Entry 4RU9 (X-ray diffraction, 2.65 A resolution); this record covers chains A and T of the 3 polymer chains in the assembly.

== Chain A ==
Protein: DNA polymerase eta
From: Homo sapiens
Notes: EC 2.7.7.7
Reference sequence: Q9Y253 (POLH_HUMAN); residues 1-432 here = UniProt positions 1-432
Chain sequence (432 residues; numbered 1 to 432; the number before each row is that of its first residue):
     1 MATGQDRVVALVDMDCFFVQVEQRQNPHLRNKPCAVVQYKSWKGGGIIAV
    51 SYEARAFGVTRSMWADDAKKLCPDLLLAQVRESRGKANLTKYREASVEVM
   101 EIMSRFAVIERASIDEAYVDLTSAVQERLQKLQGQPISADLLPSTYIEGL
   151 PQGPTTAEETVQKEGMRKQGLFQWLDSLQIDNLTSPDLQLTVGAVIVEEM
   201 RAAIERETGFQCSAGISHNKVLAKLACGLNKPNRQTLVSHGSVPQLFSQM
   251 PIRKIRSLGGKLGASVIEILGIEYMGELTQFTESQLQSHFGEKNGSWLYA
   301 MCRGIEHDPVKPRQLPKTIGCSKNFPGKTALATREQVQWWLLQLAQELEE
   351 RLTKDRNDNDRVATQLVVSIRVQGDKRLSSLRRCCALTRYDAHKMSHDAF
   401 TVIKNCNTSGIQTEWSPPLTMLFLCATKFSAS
Disordered / not traced: 155-159
Metal / ion sites: Mg2+ site 1: Asp13, Met14, Asp115 (together with 0KX); Mg2+ site 2: Asp13, Asp115, Glu116 (together with 0KX) (shared with 1 residue of chain P)
Small-molecule neighbours: 0KX (2'-deoxy-5'-O-[(R)-hydroxy{[(R)-hydroxy(phosphonooxy)phosphoryl]amino}phosphoryl]cytidine): Asp13, Met14, Asp15, Cys16, Phe17, Phe18, Ile48, Ala49, Tyr52, Arg55, Arg61, Ile114, Asp115, Glu116, Lys231
UniProt features mapped onto this chain:
  - binding site (Mg(2+)): Asp13, Met14, Asp115, Glu116
  - binding site (Mn(2+)): Asp13, Met14, Asp115, Glu116
  - binding site (a 2'-deoxyribonucleoside 5'-triphosphate): Arg61
Reported in the primary citation:
  - binding site for Nucleic acids Template: CAT(MF7)ATGACGCT (chain T): Gln38
  - binding site for 0KX: Arg61

== Chain T ==
Molecule: Nucleic acids Template: CAT(MF7)ATGACGCT
Sequence (12 nucleotides; each row starts with the number of its first residue):
     1 CATXATGACGCT
Modified positions: MF7 (N-{2-amino-5-[formyl(methyl)amino]-6-hydroxypyrimidin-4-yl}-2-deoxy-5-O-phosphono-beta-D-erythro-pentofuranosylamine) at position 4

== Interface between chain A and chain T ==
Residue-residue contacts (44; chain A residue first):
  Gln38(A) - MF7_4(T)
  Gln38(A) - DA5(T)  sugar contact
  Tyr39(A) - MF7_4(T)
  Tyr39(A) - DA5(T)  hydrogen bond to the phosphate
  Trp42(A) - DA2(T)  stacking on the base
  Gly46(A) - DT3(T)  base contact
  Ile47(A) - DT3(T)  base contact
  Ile48(A) - DT3(T)  base contact
  Ile48(A) - MF7_4(T)
  Arg61(A) - DT3(T)  base contact
  Ser62(A) - DT3(T)  base contact
  Trp64(A) - DT3(T)  sugar contact
  Lys86(A) - DA5(T)  phosphate contact
  Lys86(A) - DT6(T)  salt bridge to the phosphate
  Ala87(A) - DA5(T)  sugar contact
  Leu89(A) - DT6(T)  phosphate contact
  Arg93(A) - DT6(T)  salt bridge to the phosphate
  Lys293(A) - DG10(T)  sugar contact
  Lys293(A) - DC11(T)  phosphate contact
  Lys311(A) - DC9(T)  phosphate contact
  Arg313(A) - DA8(T)  phosphate contact
  Arg313(A) - DC9(T)  salt bridge to the phosphate
  Pro316(A) - DA8(T)  phosphate contact
  Lys317(A) - DA8(T)  hydrogen bond to the phosphate
  Lys317(A) - DC9(T)  salt bridge to the phosphate
  Thr318(A) - DG7(T)  sugar contact
  Thr318(A) - DA8(T)  hydrogen bond to the phosphate
  Ile319(A) - DG7(T)  phosphate contact
  Gly320(A) - DT6(T)  sugar contact
  Gly320(A) - DG7(T)  hydrogen bond to the phosphate
  Cys321(A) - DT6(T)  phosphate contact
  Ser322(A) - DA5(T)  sugar contact
  Ser322(A) - DT6(T)  hydrogen bond to the phosphate
  Lys323(A) - DA5(T)  salt bridge to the phosphate
  Asn324(A) - MF7_4(T)
  Asn324(A) - DA5(T)  hydrogen bond to the phosphate
  Pro326(A) - DA2(T)  base contact
  Pro326(A) - MF7_4(T)
  Thr329(A) - DA2(T)  base contact
  Arg351(A) - DT6(T)  salt bridge to the phosphate
  Arg351(A) - DG7(T)  salt bridge to the phosphate
  Leu378(A) - DT6(T)  base contact
  Leu378(A) - DG7(T)  base contact
  Arg382(A) - DC9(T)  base contact
Interface residues without a listed pair, chain A (33 interface residues in all): Arg111, Gly327, Glu347
Interface residues without a listed pair, chain T (11 interface residues in all): DC1

== Overview ==
33 residues of chain A face 11 of chain T across their interface, with 6 hydrogen bonds, 7 salt bridges and 1
aromatic stacking contact. Polar pairs include Tyr39(A)-DA5(T), Lys317(A)-DA8(T) and Thr318(A)-DA8(T). The
paper reports a binding site for Nucleic acids Template: CAT(MF7)ATGACGCT (chain T) at Gln38(A); a binding
site for 0KX at Arg61(A).
Here chain A is DNA polymerase eta (Homo sapiens) and chain T is Nucleic acids Template: CAT(MF7)ATGACGCT.
Entry 4RU9 (Crystal structure of human DNA polymerase eta inserting dCMPNPP opposite a MeFapy-dG adducted DNA
template) was determined by X-ray diffraction (same publication as 4RUA and 4RUC).
